Entry 1MZF (X-ray diffraction, 2.40 A resolution); this record covers chain A.

Chain A:
Molecule: factor inhibiting HIF1
Source organism: Homo sapiens
UniProtKB: Q9NWT6 (HIF1N_HUMAN); residues 1-349 here = UniProt positions 1-349
Chain sequence (351 residues; row label = number of the first residue in the row; numbers below 1 keep their minus sign (Gly-1 is residue -1)):
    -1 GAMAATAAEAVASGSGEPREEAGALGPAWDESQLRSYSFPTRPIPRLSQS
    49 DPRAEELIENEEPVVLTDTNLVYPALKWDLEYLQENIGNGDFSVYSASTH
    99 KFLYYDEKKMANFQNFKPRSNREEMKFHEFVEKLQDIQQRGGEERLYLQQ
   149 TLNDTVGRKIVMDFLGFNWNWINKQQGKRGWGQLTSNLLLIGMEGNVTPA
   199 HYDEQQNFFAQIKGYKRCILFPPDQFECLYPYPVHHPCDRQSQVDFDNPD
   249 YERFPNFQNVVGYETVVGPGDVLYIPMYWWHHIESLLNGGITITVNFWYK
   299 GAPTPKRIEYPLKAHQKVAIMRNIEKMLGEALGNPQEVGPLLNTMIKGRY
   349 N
Unresolved in the structure: -1 to 12, 138-139
Construct notes: cloning artifact (-1 to 0)
Swiss-Prot annotation at these positions:
  - binding site (2-oxoglutarate): Tyr145, Thr196, Asn205, Lys214, Asn294
  - binding site (substrate): Asp152, Gln181 to Thr183, Asp201 to Gln203, Arg238, Gln239, Ala300, Asn321
  - binding site (Fe cation): His199, Asp201, His279
  - site: Leu340 (Important for dimer formation)
  - modified residue: Ala2 (N-acetylalanine)
Metal / ion sites: Fe2+: His199, Asp201, His279 (together with 2-oxoglutaric acid)
Residues lining bound ligands: 2-oxoglutaric acid (AKG): Tyr145, Leu188, Thr196, His199, Asp201, Asn205, Phe207, Lys214, His279, Ile281, Asn294, Trp296
What the authors report for this chain:
  - Fe2+ coordination: His199, Asp201, His279
  - binding site for 2-oxoglutaric acid: Tyr145, Leu188, Thr196, Phe207, Lys214, Ile281, Asn294
  - mutagenesis - D201A: abolished catalytic activity

Overview:
Bound to chain A: 2-oxoglutaric acid. His199, Asp201 and His279 coordinate Fe2+. From UniProt: 5 residues
binding 2-oxoglutarate, 11 substrate-binding residues and 3 Fe cation-binding residues. From the paper: a
binding site for 2-oxoglutaric acid at Tyr145, Leu188 and Thr196 among others; D201A abolishes catalytic
activity.
Chain A is factor inhibiting HIF1 (Homo sapiens); the structure, Human Factor inhibiting HIF (FIH1) in Complex
with 2-oxoglutarate, was determined by X-ray diffraction (same publication as 1MZE).
